3T6E - chains H and L of the 4 polymer chains in the assembly; structure by X-ray diffraction, 1.92 A resolution.

Chain H:
Molecule: Reaction center protein H chain
Source organism: Blastochloris viridis
UniProtKB: P06008 (RCEH_RHOVI); residue numbers follow UniProt; this construct covers 1-258
Sequence (258 residues; numbered 1 to 258; the number before each row is that of its first residue):
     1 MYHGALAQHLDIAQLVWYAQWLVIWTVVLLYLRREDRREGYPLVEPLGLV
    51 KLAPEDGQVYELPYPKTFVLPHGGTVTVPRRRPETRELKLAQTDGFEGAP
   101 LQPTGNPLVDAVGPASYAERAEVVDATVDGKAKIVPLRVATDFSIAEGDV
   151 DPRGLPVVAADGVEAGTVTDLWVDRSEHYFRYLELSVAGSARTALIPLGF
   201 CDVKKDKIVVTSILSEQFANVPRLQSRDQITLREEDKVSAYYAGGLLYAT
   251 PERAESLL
Modified residues: Met1 (n-formylmethionine; FME)
UniProt features mapped onto this chain:
  - modified residue: Met1 (N-formylmethionine)
Residues lining bound ligands:
  - diacyl glycerol (DGA): His3, Gly4, Ile12, Val16
  - heptane-1,2,3-triol (HTO), molecule 1: Leu70, Pro71, His72, Val76, Ala121, Val123, Val124, Asp125, Ala126, Leu232
  - heptane-1,2,3-triol (HTO), molecule 2: Ala160, Asp161, Leu214, Thr250, Arg253
  - heptane-1,2,3-triol (HTO), molecule 3: Gln225, Ser226, Arg227, Asp228, Gln229

Chain L:
Molecule: Reaction center protein L chain
Source organism: Blastochloris viridis
UniProtKB: P06009 (RCEL_RHOVI); residues 1-273 here correspond to UniProt positions 2-274 (UniProt number = residue number + 1)
Sequence (273 residues; each row starts with the number of its first residue):
     1 ALLSFERKYRVRGGTLIGGDLFDFWVGPYFVGFFGVSAIFFIFLGVSLIG
    51 YAASQGPTWDPFAISINPPDLKYGLGAAPLLEGGFWQAITVCALGAFISW
   101 MLREVEISRKLGIGWHVPLAFCVPIFMFCVLQVFRPLLLGSWGHAFPYGI
   151 LSHLDWVNNFGYQYLNWHYNPGHMSSVSFLFVNAMALGLHGGLILSVANP
   201 GDGDKVKTAEHENQYFRDVVGYSIGALSIHRLGLFLASNIFLTGAFGTIA
   251 SGPFWTRGWPEWWGWWLDIPFWS
UniProt features mapped onto this chain:
  - binding site ((7R,8Z)-bacteriochlorophyll b): His153, His173
  - binding site (Fe cation): His190, His230
  - binding site (a ubiquinone): Phe216
Ion coordination: bacteriochlorophyll b Mg site 1 near His153 (its only coordinating residue here); bacteriochlorophyll b Mg site 2 near His173 (its only coordinating residue here); Fe2+: His190, His230 (shared with 3 residues of chain M)
Residues lining bound ligands:
  - bacteriochlorophyll b (BCB), molecule 1: Val46, Ile49, Phe97, Phe128, Leu131, Phe146, Ile150, Leu151, His153, Leu154, Trp156, Val157
  - bacteriochlorophyll b (BCB), molecule 2: Phe97, Phe121, Pro124, Ile125, Met127, Phe128, Leu131, Val157, Asn158, Phe160, Gly161, Tyr162, Trp167, His168, Asn170, Gly172, His173, Ser176, Val177, Leu180, Phe181, Ile240, Phe241, Gly244, Ala245, Gly247, Thr248
  - bacteriochlorophyll b (BCB), molecule 3: Val157, Tyr162, His168, Phe181
  - bacteriochlorophyll b (BCB), molecule 4: His168, His173, Met174, Val177, Ser178, Phe181, Val182, Met185, Val220, Gly221, Tyr222
  - bacteriopheophytin b (BPB), molecule 1: Phe41, Ile42, Gly45, Ile49, Ile89, Cys92, Ala93, Ala96, Phe97, Trp100, Glu104, Val117, Ala120, Phe121, Val123, Pro124, Phe128, Phe146, Tyr148, Gly149, Ile150, His153, Ala237, Ser238, Phe241
  - bacteriopheophytin b (BPB), molecule 2: Phe181, Ala184, Met185, Leu189, Phe216, Val219, Val220
  - diacyl glycerol (DGA), molecule 1: Tyr73, Leu75, Gly76, Ala77, Trp86, Gln87, Thr90, Val91, Leu94, Val133, Leu137, Trp142
  - diacyl glycerol (DGA), molecule 2: Pro171, Gly172, Met174, Ser175, Ser178, Thr243, Phe246, Trp262, Trp263, Trp265
  - heptane-1,2,3-triol (HTO), molecule 1: Gly114, Trp115, His116
  - heptane-1,2,3-triol (HTO), molecule 2: Gly203, Asp204, Lys205, Lys207
  - menaquinone-9 (MQ9): Val26, Tyr29, Phe30, Val31, Gly35, Ile39, Ile42, Phe43, Val46, Ser47, Trp100, Arg103
  - Ubiquinone-9 (UQ9), molecule 1: Phe179, Leu189, His190, Leu193, Ile194, Glu212, Asn213, Phe216, Val220, Tyr222, Ser223, Ile224, Gly225, Ala226, Ile229, Arg231, Leu232, Leu234, Phe235, Ser238, Asn239, Leu242, Thr243
  - Ubiquinone-9 (UQ9), molecule 2: Trp263, Trp265, Trp266

How chain H and chain L interact:
Pairs across the interface - 79 pairs, chain H then chain L:
  Trp17(H) - Phe62(L)  hydrophobic
  Gly40(H) - Leu3(L)
  Gly40(H) - Ser4(L)  hydrogen bond (backbone-backbone)
  Gly40(H) - Phe5(L)
  Tyr41(H) - Leu3(L)  hydrophobic
  Leu43(H) - Ala1(L)  hydrophobic
  Leu43(H) - Leu2(L)
  Leu43(H) - Leu3(L)  hydrophobic
  Val44(H) - Ala1(L)
  Val44(H) - Leu2(L)  hydrogen bond (backbone-backbone)
  Lys66(H) - Asn199(L)  hydrogen bond
  Phe68(H) - Ala198(L)
  Phe68(H) - Val206(L)  hydrophobic
  Val69(H) - Gly203(L)
  Val69(H) - Asp204(L)
  Val69(H) - Lys205(L)
  Val69(H) - Val206(L)  hydrogen bond (backbone-backbone)
  Leu70(H) - Lys205(L)
  Pro71(H) - Lys205(L)  hydrogen bond (backbone-side chain)
  Pro71(H) - Val206(L)
  Glu84(H) - Ser4(L)
  Glu84(H) - Phe5(L)
  Glu84(H) - Lys8(L)  salt bridge
  Arg86(H) - Lys8(L)
  Leu88(H) - Lys8(L)
  Leu90(H) - Lys8(L)
  Leu90(H) - Val11(L)  hydrophobic
  Phe96(H) - Phe24(L)  hydrophobic
  Gly98(H) - Phe24(L)
  Gly98(H) - Trp25(L)  hydrogen bond (backbone-backbone)
  Pro100(H) - Arg10(L)
  Pro100(H) - Val11(L)
  Pro100(H) - Arg12(L)
  Pro100(H) - Asp23(L)
  Pro100(H) - Trp25(L)  hydrophobic
  Leu101(H) - Arg7(L)
  Leu101(H) - Arg10(L)  hydrogen bond (backbone-backbone)
  Leu101(H) - Val11(L)
  Leu101(H) - Arg12(L)  hydrogen bond (backbone-backbone)
  Gln102(H) - Arg12(L)
  Val112(H) - Lys8(L)
  Gly113(H) - Lys8(L)  hydrogen bond (backbone-backbone)
  Gly113(H) - Tyr9(L)
  Gly113(H) - Val11(L)
  Pro114(H) - Val11(L)
  Pro114(H) - Lys110(L)
  Pro114(H) - Leu111(L)
  Pro114(H) - Gly112(L)
  Ser116(H) - Lys8(L)
  Ser116(H) - Tyr9(L)
  Tyr117(H) - Lys8(L)
  Thr127(H) - Glu210(L)
  Val128(H) - Thr208(L)
  Val128(H) - Glu210(L)  hydrogen bond (backbone-side chain)
  Val128(H) - His211(L)
  Ser176(H) - Glu210(L)  hydrogen bond
  Glu177(H) - Ala209(L)
  Glu177(H) - Asn213(L)  hydrogen bond
  Glu177(H) - Gly225(L)
  Glu177(H) - Ala226(L)  hydrogen bond (side chain-backbone)
  Tyr179(H) - Leu227(L)
  Leu246(H) - Gly112(L)
  Leu247(H) - Arg12(L)
  Leu247(H) - Gly14(L)
  Tyr248(H) - Val11(L)
  Arg253(H) - Arg109(L)  hydrogen bond (backbone-side chain)
  Ala254(H) - Gly13(L)
  Ala254(H) - Gly14(L)  hydrogen bond (backbone-backbone)
  Glu255(H) - Arg12(L)  salt bridge
  Glu255(H) - Arg109(L)  hydrogen bond (backbone-side chain)
  Ser256(H) - Thr15(L)  hydrogen bond
  Ser256(H) - Leu16(L)
  Ser256(H) - Ile17(L)
  Ser256(H) - Gly18(L)  hydrogen bond (side chain-backbone)
  Ser256(H) - Gly19(L)  hydrogen bond (side chain-backbone)
  Leu257(H) - Thr15(L)  hydrogen bond (backbone-backbone)
  Leu257(H) - Leu16(L)  hydrogen bond (backbone-backbone)
  Leu257(H) - Arg109(L)
  Leu258(H) - Leu16(L)  hydrogen bond (backbone-backbone)
Also at the interface, not in a pair above, chain H (44 interface residues in all): Glu39, Arg82, Thr93, Glu97, Ala99, Ala243
Also at the interface, not in a pair above, chain L (42 interface residues in all): Trp115, Lys207

Overview:
44 residues of chain H and 42 residues of chain L are in contact; the contacts include 22 hydrogen bonds and 2
salt bridges. Polar pairs include Glu84(H)-Lys8(L), Glu255(H)-Arg12(L) and Lys66(H)-Asn199(L). Bound to chain
H: diacyl glycerol and 3 copies of heptane-1,2,3-triol.
Here chain H is Reaction center protein H chain and chain L is Reaction center protein L chain, both from
Blastochloris viridis. Entry 3T6E (Crystal Structure of the Reaction Centre from Blastochloris viridis strain
DSM 133 (ATCC 19567) substrain-94) was determined by X-ray diffraction, deposited together with 3T6D.
